PDB entry 7TKP | electron microscopy, 4.60 A resolution (low resolution: residue-level contacts below are approximate; hydrogen-bond / salt-bridge calls are withheld) | chains T and V of the 27 polymer chains in the assembly

Chain T:
Molecule: ATP synthase subunit a
Organism: Saccharomyces cerevisiae
UniProt: P00854 (ATP6_YEAST); residues 1-249 here correspond to UniProt positions 11-259 (UniProt number = residue number + 10)
Amino-acid sequence (249 residues; numbered 1 to 249; the number before each row is that of its first residue):
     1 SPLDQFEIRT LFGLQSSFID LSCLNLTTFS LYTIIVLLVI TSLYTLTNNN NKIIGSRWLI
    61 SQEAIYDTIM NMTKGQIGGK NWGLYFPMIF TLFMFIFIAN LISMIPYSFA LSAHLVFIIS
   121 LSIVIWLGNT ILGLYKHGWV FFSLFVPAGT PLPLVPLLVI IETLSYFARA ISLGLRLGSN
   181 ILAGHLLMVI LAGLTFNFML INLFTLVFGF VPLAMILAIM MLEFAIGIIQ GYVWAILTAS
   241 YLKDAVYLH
Disordered / not traced: 1-25

Chain V:
Molecule: ATP synthase subunit d
Organism: Saccharomyces cerevisiae
UniProt: P30902 (ATP7_YEAST); residues 1-173 here correspond to UniProt positions 2-174 (UniProt number = residue number + 1)
Amino-acid sequence (173 residues; numbered 1 to 173; the number before each row is that of its first residue):
     1 SLAKSAANKL DWAKVISSLR ITGSTATQLS SFKKRNDEAR RQLLELQSQP TEVDFSHYRS
    61 VLKNTSVIDK IESYVKQYKP VKIDASKQLQ VIESFEKHAM TNAKETESLV SKELKDLQST
   121 LDNIQSARPF DELTVDDLTK IKPEIDAKVE EMVKKGKWDV PGYKDRFGNL NVM
Disordered / not traced: 1-2
Swiss-Prot annotation at these positions:
  - modified residue: Ser1 (N-acetylserine)

Chain T / chain V interface:
Residue-residue contacts - 9 pairs, chain T then chain V:
  Asn51(T) - Thr134(V)
  Asn51(T) - Val135(V)
  Lys52(T) - Leu133(V)
  Ile53(T) - Leu133(V)
  Asp67(T) - Leu170(V)
  Thr68(T) - Leu170(V)
  Lys80(T) - Lys155(V)
  Gly83(T) - Gly156(V)
  Leu84(T) - Gly156(V)
Interface residues without a listed pair, chain T (9 interface residues in all): Ala64
Interface residues without a listed pair, chain V (8 interface residues in all): Lys157, Asn171

Overview:
The interface between chain T and chain V involves 9 residues on one side and 8 on the other.
Chain T is ATP synthase subunit a and chain V is ATP synthase subunit d, both from Saccharomyces cerevisiae;
the structure, Yeast ATP synthase State 3catalytic(b) with 10 mM ATP backbone model, was determined by
electron microscopy, deposited together with 7TJS, 7TJT, 7TJU, 7TJV, 7TJW, 7TJX and 30 further entries.
